Entry 8RN9 (electron microscopy, 3.31 A resolution); this record covers chains B and C of the 5 polymer chains in the assembly.

[Chain B]
Name: RNA-directed RNA polymerase catalytic subunit
Source organism: Influenza B virus (B/Memphis/13/2003)
Notes: EC 2.7.7.48
Reference sequence: Q5V8Y6 (Q5V8Y6_9INFB); numbering as in UniProt (aligned over 1-752)
Chain sequence (752 residues; row label = number of the first residue in the row):
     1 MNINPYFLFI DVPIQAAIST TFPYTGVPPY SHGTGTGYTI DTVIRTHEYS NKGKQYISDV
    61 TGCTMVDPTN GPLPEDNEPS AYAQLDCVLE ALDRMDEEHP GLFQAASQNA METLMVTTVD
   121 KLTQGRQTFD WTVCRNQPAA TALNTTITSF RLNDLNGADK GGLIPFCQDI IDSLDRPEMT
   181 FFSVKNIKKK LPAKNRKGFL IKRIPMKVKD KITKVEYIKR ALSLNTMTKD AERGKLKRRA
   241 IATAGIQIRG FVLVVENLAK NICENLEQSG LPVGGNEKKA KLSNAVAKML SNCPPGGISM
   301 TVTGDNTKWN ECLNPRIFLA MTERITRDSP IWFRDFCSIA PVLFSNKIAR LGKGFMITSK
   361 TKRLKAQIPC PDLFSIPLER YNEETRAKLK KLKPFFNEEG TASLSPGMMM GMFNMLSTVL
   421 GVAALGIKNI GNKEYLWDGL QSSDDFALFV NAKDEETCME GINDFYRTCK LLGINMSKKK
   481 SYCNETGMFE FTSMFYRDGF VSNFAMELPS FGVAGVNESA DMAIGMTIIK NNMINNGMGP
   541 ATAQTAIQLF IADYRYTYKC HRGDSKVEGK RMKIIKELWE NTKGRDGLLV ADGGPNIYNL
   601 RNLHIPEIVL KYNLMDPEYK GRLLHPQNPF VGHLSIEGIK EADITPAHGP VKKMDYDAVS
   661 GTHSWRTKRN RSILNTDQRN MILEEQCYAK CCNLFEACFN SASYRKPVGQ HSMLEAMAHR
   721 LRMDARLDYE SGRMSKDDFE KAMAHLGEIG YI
Unresolved in the structure: 32-33, 190-200, 644-651, 671-683

[Chain C]
Name: Polymerase basic protein 2
Source organism: Influenza B virus (B/Memphis/13/2003)
Reference sequence: Q5V8X3 (Q5V8X3_9INFB); numbering as in UniProt (aligned over 1-770)
Chain sequence (799 residues; each row starts with the number of its first residue):
     1 MTLAKIELLK QLLRDNEAKT VLKQTTVDQY NIIRKFNTSR IEKNPSLRMK WAMCSNFPLA
    61 LTKGDMANRI PLEYKGIQLK TNAEDIGTKG QMCSIAAVTW WNTYGPIGDT EGFERVYESF
   121 FLRKMRLDNA TWGRITFGPV ERVRKRVLLN PLTKEMPPDE ASNVIMEILF PKEAGIPRES
   181 TWIHRELIKE KREKLKGTMI TPIVLAYMLE RELVARRRFL PVAGATSAEF IEMLHCLQGE
   241 NWRQIYHPGG NKLTESRSQS MIVACRKIIR RSIVASNPLE LAVEIANKTV IDTEPLKSCL
   301 AAIDGGDVAC DIIRAALGLK IRQRQRFGRL ELKRISGRGF KNDEEILIGN GTIQKIGIWD
   361 GEEEFHVRCG ECRGILKKSK MKLEKLLINS AKKEDMRDLI ILCMVFSQDT RMFQGVRGEI
   421 NFLNRAGQLL SPMYQLQRYF LNRSNDLFDQ WGYEESPKAS ELHGINESMN ASDYTLKGVV
   481 VTRNVIDDFS STETEKVSIT KNLSLIKRTG EVIMGANDVS ELESQAQLMI TYDTPKMWEM
   541 GTTKELVQNT YQWVLKNLVT LKAQFLLGKE DMFQWDAFEA FESIIPQKMA GQYSGFARAV
   601 LKQMRDQEVM KTDQFIKLLP FCFSPPKLRS NGEPYQFLKL VLKGGGENFI EVRKGSPLFS
   661 YNPQTEVLTI CGRMMSLKGK IEDEERNRSM GNAVLAGFLV SGKYDPDLGD FKTIEELEKL
   721 KPGEKANILL YQGKPVKVVK RKRYSALSND ISQGIKRQRM TVESMGWALS GWSHPQFEKG
   781 GGSGGGSGGS AWSHPQFEK
Unresolved in the structure: 250-255, 767-799
Sequence notes: expression tag (771-799)

[How chain B and chain C interact]
Residue-residue contacts - 233 pairs, chain B then chain C:
  D96(B) - R338(C)  salt bridge
  E97(B) - R338(C)  hydrogen bond (backbone-side chain)
  E98(B) - S336(C)
  E98(B) - G337(C)  hydrogen bond (side chain-backbone)
  H99(B) - R338(C)  hydrogen bond (backbone-side chain)
  P100(B) - R338(C)
  G101(B) - R338(C)
  Q104(B) - R508(C)
  Q108(B) - R508(C)
  N109(B) - E495(C)  hydrogen bond
  D120(B) - I32(C)
  D120(B) - K35(C)
  T123(B) - K35(C)  hydrogen bond (side chain-backbone)
  P138(B) - T38(C)
  P138(B) - S39(C)
  A140(B) - K35(C)
  A140(B) - N37(C)
  A140(B) - S39(C)
  T141(B) - N37(C)
  T141(B) - T38(C)  hydrogen bond (side chain-backbone)
  I147(B) - F36(C)  hydrophobic
  D159(B) - Q24(C)
  D159(B) - Q29(C)  hydrogen bond (backbone-side chain)
  K160(B) - Q29(C)
  G161(B) - Q29(C)
  E264(B) - S491(C)
  N265(B) - S491(C)
  N265(B) - E493(C)  hydrogen bond (backbone-side chain)
  E267(B) - K333(C)  salt bridge
  N276(B) - R144(C)  hydrogen bond
  N276(B) - P221(C)
  E277(B) - F219(C)
  K279(B) - R144(C)
  A280(B) - R144(C)
  A280(B) - D487(C)
  N284(B) - H366(C)  hydrogen bond
  N284(B) - I375(C)
  N284(B) - D487(C)  hydrogen bond (side chain-backbone)
  N284(B) - D488(C)  hydrogen bond
  K288(B) - I335(C)
  S291(B) - K385(C)
  S291(B) - L387(C)
  N292(B) - E364(C)
  N292(B) - K377(C)
  K428(B) - S336(C)
  V513(B) - S46(C)
  A514(B) - P45(C)
  G515(B) - P45(C)
  G515(B) - M49(C)
  K530(B) - H235(C)
  M533(B) - H235(C)
  I534(B) - L220(C)  hydrophobic
  I534(B) - H235(C)
  N535(B) - L220(C)
  T557(B) - K50(C)
  T557(B) - M53(C)
  Y558(B) - M49(C)  hydrophobic
  Y558(B) - M53(C)  hydrophobic
  Y558(B) - I95(C)
  K559(B) - C54(C)
  R571(B) - I95(C)
  R571(B) - T99(C)  hydrogen bond
  K573(B) - K75(C)  hydrogen bond (side chain-backbone)
  K573(B) - I77(C)
  I574(B) - A96(C)
  I574(B) - T99(C)
  I574(B) - W100(C)
  I575(B) - T99(C)
  E577(B) - K75(C)  salt bridge
  L578(B) - T103(C)
  N581(B) - T103(C)
  N581(B) - Y104(C)  hydrogen bond
  D592(B) - N102(C)
  L600(B) - H235(C)  hydrogen bond (backbone-side chain)
  L600(B) - C236(C)  hydrogen bond (backbone-side chain)
  R601(B) - L127(C)
  R601(B) - M233(C)
  R601(B) - C236(C)
  N602(B) - L127(C)
  H604(B) - R123(C)  hydrogen bond (backbone-side chain)
  H604(B) - M233(C)
  H604(B) - H235(C)
  I605(B) - K124(C)
  I605(B) - L127(C)  hydrophobic
  P606(B) - F120(C)
  V609(B) - F120(C)  hydrophobic
  V609(B) - F121(C)  hydrophobic
  V609(B) - K124(C)
  L610(B) - K124(C)
  Y612(B) - T110(C)  hydrogen bond (side chain-backbone)
  Y612(B) - F113(C)  hydrophobic
  Y612(B) - F121(C)  hydrophobic
  N613(B) - K124(C)
  Y619(B) - N102(C)
  K620(B) - T110(C)
  G621(B) - I107(C)
  G621(B) - G108(C)  hydrogen bond (backbone-backbone)
  R622(B) - W101(C)  hydrogen bond (backbone-side chain)
  R622(B) - N102(C)
  R622(B) - T103(C)  hydrogen bond (side chain-backbone)
  R622(B) - Y104(C)
  R622(B) - P106(C)
  L623(B) - N102(C)
  L624(B) - F113(C)  hydrophobic
  H625(B) - P106(C)
  H625(B) - I107(C)
  H625(B) - G108(C)  hydrogen bond (side chain-backbone)
  P626(B) - G108(C)
  P626(B) - D109(C)
  P626(B) - M199(C)  hydrophobic
  Q627(B) - M66(C)
  N628(B) - W101(C)
  P629(B) - L61(C)
  P629(B) - T62(C)
  P629(B) - M66(C)  hydrophobic
  P629(B) - W101(C)
  F630(B) - L59(C)  hydrophobic
  F630(B) - L61(C)  hydrophobic
  F630(B) - V98(C)  hydrophobic
  F630(B) - W101(C)  hydrophobic
  H633(B) - T201(C)  hydrogen bond
  I636(B) - T201(C)
  I636(B) - I203(C)  hydrophobic
  E637(B) - R34(C)  salt bridge
  I639(B) - V204(C)  hydrophobic
  I639(B) - R211(C)  hydrogen bond (backbone-side chain)
  K640(B) - Y207(C)
  K640(B) - E210(C)  salt bridge
  K640(B) - R211(C)
  D655(B) - R216(C)  salt bridge
  Y656(B) - R211(C)  hydrogen bond (backbone-side chain)
  D657(B) - F120(C)
  D657(B) - R123(C)  salt bridge
  D657(B) - R211(C)
  A658(B) - F120(C)
  V659(B) - F113(C)  hydrophobic
  V659(B) - Y117(C)  hydrophobic
  S660(B) - Y117(C)  hydrogen bond (backbone-side chain)
  T662(B) - V98(C)
  T662(B) - W101(C)
  T662(B) - N102(C)  hydrogen bond
  H663(B) - N102(C)
  W665(B) - M49(C)  hydrophobic
  W665(B) - L59(C)  hydrophobic
  R666(B) - A60(C)
  T667(B) - M49(C)
  K668(B) - S55(C)  hydrogen bond
  K668(B) - F57(C)
  K668(B) - P58(C)  hydrogen bond (backbone-backbone)
  K668(B) - M92(C)
  R669(B) - G87(C)  hydrogen bond (side chain-backbone)
  N670(B) - R48(C)  hydrogen bond
  C687(B) - V21(C)  hydrophobic
  Y688(B) - I33(C)  hydrophobic
  Y688(B) - F36(C)  hydrophobic
  K690(B) - L12(C)
  C691(B) - L12(C)  hydrophobic
  C691(B) - V21(C)  hydrophobic
  C691(B) - L22(C)  hydrophobic
  C692(B) - Y30(C)  hydrophobic
  L694(B) - L9(C)  hydrophobic
  L694(B) - L12(C)  hydrophobic
  F695(B) - V27(C)  hydrophobic
  F695(B) - Y30(C)  hydrophobic
  E696(B) - Y30(C)  hydrogen bond
  E696(B) - R34(C)  salt bridge
  A697(B) - K5(C)  hydrogen bond (backbone-side chain)
  C698(B) - K5(C)
  F699(B) - E173(C)
  F699(B) - Q732(C)
  F699(B) - G733(C)
  S701(B) - M166(C)
  S701(B) - F170(C)
  S701(B) - E173(C)  hydrogen bond
  S701(B) - Q732(C)  hydrogen bond
  S703(B) - R34(C)
  S703(B) - I203(C)
  Y704(B) - S162(C)
  Y704(B) - I165(C)
  Y704(B) - E210(C)
  R705(B) - M166(C)  hydrogen bond
  K706(B) - D28(C)  salt bridge
  K706(B) - N31(C)  hydrogen bond
  P707(B) - V27(C)  hydrophobic
  P707(B) - D28(C)
  P707(B) - Y30(C)  hydrophobic
  P707(B) - N31(C)
  P707(B) - Q732(C)
  V708(B) - D28(C)
  V708(B) - Y731(C)  hydrophobic
  V708(B) - Q732(C)
  G709(B) - T26(C)
  G709(B) - V27(C)
  G709(B) - D28(C)  hydrogen bond (backbone-side chain)
  H711(B) - T26(C)
  H711(B) - V27(C)  hydrogen bond (backbone-backbone)
  H711(B) - Q732(C)  hydrogen bond (side chain-backbone)
  H711(B) - G733(C)
  H711(B) - K734(C)  hydrogen bond (side chain-backbone)
  S712(B) - L22(C)
  S712(B) - K23(C)
  S712(B) - T25(C)
  M713(B) - L22(C)  hydrogen bond (backbone-backbone)
  M713(B) - T25(C)  hydrogen bond
  M713(B) - T26(C)
  L714(B) - L22(C)
  L714(B) - K23(C)
  A716(B) - Q732(C)
  M717(B) - L22(C)  hydrophobic
  H719(B) - P735(C)
  L721(B) - K5(C)
  L721(B) - I6(C)  hydrophobic
  L721(B) - L9(C)  hydrophobic
  R722(B) - Y704(C)  hydrogen bond
  R722(B) - D710(C)  salt bridge
  M723(B) - F711(C)  hydrophobic
  M723(B) - K712(C)
  M723(B) - L729(C)  hydrophobic
  R726(B) - D710(C)  salt bridge
  R726(B) - F711(C)  hydrogen bond (side chain-backbone)
  R726(B) - K712(C)
  R726(B) - E716(C)  salt bridge
  L727(B) - T713(C)
  D728(B) - T2(C)
  E730(B) - E716(C)
  M734(B) - T2(C)
  M734(B) - L3(C)  hydrophobic
  D738(B) - L3(C)
  A742(B) - L3(C)  hydrophobic
  H745(B) - I6(C)
  H745(B) - E7(C)  salt bridge
  L746(B) - I6(C)  hydrophobic
  E748(B) - K10(C)  salt bridge
Interface residues without a listed pair, chain B (152 interface residues in all): A105, V119, L143, N144, N261, A287, Y496, G499, P540, K570, L603, I608, E618, G632, D643, N693, N700, A702, Q710, R720, D724, A725, K741, I749
Interface residues without a listed pair, chain C (137 interface residues in all): L13, E17, A18, R40, I41, E42, K89, A97, G105, W132, R142, A161, K172, I200, A206, E232, L234, W242, N484, I486, S490

[Summary]
152 residues of chain B and 137 residues of chain C are in contact; the contacts include 46 hydrogen bonds and
14 salt bridges. Polar pairs include D96(B)-R338(C), E267(B)-K333(C) and E577(B)-K75(C).
Chain B is RNA-directed RNA polymerase catalytic subunit and chain C is Polymerase basic protein 2, both from
Influenza B virus (B/Memphis/13/2003); the structure, Influenza B polymerase, replicase (from "Influenza B
polymerase apo-trimer" | Local refinement), was determined by electron microscopy, deposited together with
8RN1, 8RN2, 8RN3, 8RN4, 8RN5, 8RN6 and 5 further entries.
